PDB entry 7SQV | electron microscopy, 2.30 A resolution | chains A and B of the 4 polymer chains in the assembly

Chain A (and B):
Name: Chimallin
Source organism: Escherichia phage vB_EcoM_Goslar
Notes: chain B of this document is another copy of the same molecule, construct and numbering; everything in this record applies to it too
UniProtKB: A0A482GDX1 (A0A482GDX1_9CAUD); numbering as in UniProt (aligned over 1-631)
Chain sequence (634 residues; numbered -2 to 631; the number before each row is that of its first residue; numbers below 1 keep their minus sign (Ser-2 is residue -2)):
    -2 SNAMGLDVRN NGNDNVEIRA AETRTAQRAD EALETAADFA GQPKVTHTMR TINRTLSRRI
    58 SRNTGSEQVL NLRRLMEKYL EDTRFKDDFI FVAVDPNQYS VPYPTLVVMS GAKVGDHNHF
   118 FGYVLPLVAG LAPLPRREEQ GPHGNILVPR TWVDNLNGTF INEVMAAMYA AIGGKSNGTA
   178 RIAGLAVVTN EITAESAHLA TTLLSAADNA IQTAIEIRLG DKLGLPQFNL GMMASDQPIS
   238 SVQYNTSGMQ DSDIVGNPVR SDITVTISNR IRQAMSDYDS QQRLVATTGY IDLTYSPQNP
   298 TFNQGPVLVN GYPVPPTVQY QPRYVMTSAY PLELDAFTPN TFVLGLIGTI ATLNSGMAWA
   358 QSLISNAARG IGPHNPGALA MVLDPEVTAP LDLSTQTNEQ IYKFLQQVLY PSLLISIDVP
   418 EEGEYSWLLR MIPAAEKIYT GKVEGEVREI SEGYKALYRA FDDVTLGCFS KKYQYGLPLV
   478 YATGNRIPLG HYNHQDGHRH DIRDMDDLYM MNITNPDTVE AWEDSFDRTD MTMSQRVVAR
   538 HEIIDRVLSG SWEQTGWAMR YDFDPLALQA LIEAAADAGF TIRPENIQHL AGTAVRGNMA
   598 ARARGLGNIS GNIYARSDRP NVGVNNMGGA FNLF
Not modelled in the structure: -2 to 63, 587-631 (chain B: -2 to 44, 64-631)
Differences from the reference sequence: expression tag (-2 to 0)

How chain A and chain B interact:
Contacting residue pairs (27):
  Phe82(A) - Arg56(B)
  Asp85(A) - Arg56(B)  salt bridge
  Phe86(A) - Ile57(B)  hydrophobic
  Ser107(A) - Arg56(B)  hydrogen bond
  Ser202(A) - Ile57(B)
  Ser202(A) - Arg59(B)
  Asp205(A) - Arg56(B)  salt bridge
  Asp205(A) - Ile57(B)  hydrogen bond (side chain-backbone)
  Asn206(A) - Arg55(B)  hydrogen bond
  Gln209(A) - Arg55(B)
  Gln209(A) - Arg56(B)
  Thr210(A) - Arg55(B)  hydrogen bond
  Glu213(A) - Arg55(B)  salt bridge
  Phe225(A) - Met46(B)  hydrophobic
  Met229(A) - Thr45(B)
  Met229(A) - Met46(B)
  Met229(A) - Ile49(B)  hydrophobic
  Met230(A) - Met46(B)  hydrophobic
  Asp233(A) - Met46(B)
  Ile268(A) - Arg47(B)
  Gln279(A) - Met46(B)
  Glu330(A) - Asn50(B)
  Leu331(A) - Ile49(B)  hydrophobic
  Leu331(A) - Arg59(B)  hydrogen bond (backbone-side chain)
  Asp332(A) - Asn50(B)  hydrogen bond (backbone-side chain)
  Asp332(A) - Arg55(B)
  Ala333(A) - Arg55(B)
Other interface residues (no listed pair), chain A (26 interface residues in all): Tyr76, Pro223, Asn266, Pro328, Leu329, Thr335
Other interface residues (no listed pair), chain B (13 interface residues in all): Thr52, Leu53, Ser58, Asn60

Summary:
The interface between chain A and chain B involves 26 residues on one side and 13 on the other, with 6
hydrogen bonds and 3 salt bridges. Polar contacts include Asp85(A)-Arg56(B), Asp205(A)-Arg56(B) and
Glu213(A)-Arg55(B).
Chain A and chain B are both Chimallin (Escherichia phage vB_EcoM_Goslar); the structure, Goslar chimallin C1
localized reconstruction, was determined by electron microscopy, deposited together with 7SQQ, 7SQR, 7SQS,
7SQT and 7SQU.
